Entry 8Q85 (electron microscopy, 3.97 A resolution); this record covers chains c and d of the 12 polymer chains in the assembly.

# Chain c
Name: DASH complex subunit HSK3
Source organism: Saccharomyces cerevisiae
UniProtKB: P69852 (HSK3_YEAST); numbering as in UniProt (aligned over 1-69)
Chain sequence (69 residues; each row starts with the number of its first residue):
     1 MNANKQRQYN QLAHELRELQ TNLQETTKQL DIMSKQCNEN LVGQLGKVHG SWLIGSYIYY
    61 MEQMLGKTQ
Not modelled in the structure: 65-69

# Chain d
Name: DASH complex subunit SPC19
Source organism: Saccharomyces cerevisiae
UniProtKB: Q03954 (SPC19_YEAST); residue numbers follow UniProt; this construct covers 1-165
Chain sequence (165 residues; row label = number of the first residue in the row):
     1 MTDALEQSVL ALEGTVSVLK DSVESLKCAN EPSTNLASTM LQTKRVFRLV PEYDVERSKL
    61 DLIEEVEPLV RTLGDKLRKS MGRMQRELDT LQQTYELNDL RLKKNISMDD DDALNSPDMG
   121 QEYEGRDADD VVMMASSTNE ELEELKKLKE KKKQLENKLE ILKQK
Not modelled in the structure: 109-165
UniProt features mapped onto this chain:
  - modified residue (Phosphoserine): Ser107, Ser116

# How chain c and chain d interact
Contacting residue pairs - 23 pairs, chain c then chain d:
  Met1(c) with Met1(d), hydrophobic
  Tyr9(c) with Leu5(d), hydrophobic
  Asn10(c) with Ala4(d)
  Ala13(c) with Ala4(d); Gln7(d)
  Leu16(c) with Ser8(d); Ala11(d); Leu12(d), hydrophobic
  Arg17(c) with Gln7(d), hydrogen bond
  Gln20(c) with Leu10(d); Ala11(d); Gly14(d); Thr15(d)
  Leu23(c) with Leu19(d), hydrophobic
  Thr27(c) with Val18(d); Ser22(d)
  Ser34(c) with Leu26(d)
  Asn38(c) with Ala29(d); Asn30(d), hydrogen bond; Ser33(d), hydrogen bond
  Val42(c) with Ser33(d); Leu36(d), hydrophobic
  Ile54(c) with Met40(d)
Other interface residues (no listed pair), chain c (17 interface residues in all): Gln6, Leu30, Gly46, Lys47
Other interface residues (no listed pair), chain d (20 interface residues in all): Leu41

# In short
17 residues of chain c and 20 residues of chain d are in contact, with 3 hydrogen bonds. Among the polar pairs
are Arg17(c)-Gln7(d), Asn38(c)-Asn30(d) and Asn38(c)-Ser33(d).
Here chain c is DASH complex subunit HSK3 and chain d is DASH complex subunit SPC19, both from Saccharomyces
cerevisiae. Entry 8Q85 (Outer kinetochore Dam1 protomer monomer Ndc80-Nuf2 coiled-coil complex) was determined
by electron microscopy (same publication as 8Q84).
